Entry 8GVB (X-ray diffraction, 3.20 A resolution); this record covers chains H and L of the 5 polymer chains in the assembly.

== Chain H ==
Molecule: MHC class I antigen
Source organism: Homo sapiens
UniProt: F6IQZ4 (F6IQZ4_HUMAN); residues 1-274 here correspond to UniProt positions 25-298 (UniProt number = residue number + 24)
Chain sequence (275 residues; each row starts with the number of its first residue; numbering starts at 0):
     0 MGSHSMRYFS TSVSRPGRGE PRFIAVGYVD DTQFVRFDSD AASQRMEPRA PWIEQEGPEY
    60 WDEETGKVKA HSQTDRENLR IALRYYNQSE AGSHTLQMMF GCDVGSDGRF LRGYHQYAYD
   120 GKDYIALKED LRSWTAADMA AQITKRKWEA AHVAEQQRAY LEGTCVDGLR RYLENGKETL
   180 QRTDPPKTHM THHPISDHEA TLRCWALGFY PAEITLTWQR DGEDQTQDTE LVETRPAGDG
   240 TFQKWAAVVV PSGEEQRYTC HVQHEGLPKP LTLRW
Not modelled in the structure: 0-1
Cystine bridges: Cys101-Cys164, Cys203-Cys259
Construct notes: initiating methionine (0)

== Chain L ==
Molecule: Beta-2-microglobulin
Source organism: Homo sapiens
UniProt: P61769 (B2MG_HUMAN); residues 1-99 here correspond to UniProt positions 21-119 (UniProt number = residue number + 20)
Chain sequence (100 residues; row label = number of the first residue in the row; numbering starts at 0):
     0 MIQRTPKIQV YSRHPAENGK SNFLNCYVSG FHPSDIEVDL LKNGERIEKV EHSDLSFSKD
    60 WSFYLLYYTE FTPTEKDEYA CRVNHVTLSQ PKIVKWDRDM
Not modelled in the structure: 0
Cystine bridges: Cys25-Cys80
Construct notes: expression tag (0)
Swiss-Prot annotation at these positions:
  - modified residue: Gln2 (Pyrrolidone carboxylic acid)
  - glycosylation: Ile1 (N-linked (Glc) (glycation) isoleucine), Lys19 (N-linked (Glc) (glycation) lysine), Lys41 (N-linked (Glc) (glycation) lysine), Lys48 (N-linked (Glc) (glycation) lysine), Lys58 (N-linked (Glc) (glycation) lysine), Lys91 (N-linked (Glc) (glycation) lysine), Lys94 (N-linked (Glc) (glycation) lysine)

== Chain H / chain L interface ==
Pairs across the interface (45):
  Phe8(H) with Ser55(L); Phe56(L), hydrophobic
  Ser9(H) with Phe56(L)
  Thr10(H) with Phe56(L); Phe62(L)
  Val12(H) with Ser33(L); Asp34(L)
  Ile23(H) with Leu54(L), hydrophobic
  Val25(H) with Asp53(L); Leu54(L)
  Tyr27(H) with Ser55(L); Tyr63(L), hydrogen bond
  Gln32(H) with Asp53(L), hydrogen bond
  Arg35(H) with Asp53(L), salt bridge
  Arg48(H) with Asp53(L), salt bridge
  Thr94(H) with Phe62(L)
  Gln96(H) with Phe56(L); Trp60(L), hydrogen bond (side chain-backbone); Phe62(L)
  Met97(H) with Phe56(L)
  Gln115(H) with Trp60(L)
  Ala117(H) with Trp60(L), hydrophobic
  Asp119(H) with His31(L)
  Gly120(H) with Ile1(L); His31(L)
  Asp122(H) with Trp60(L), hydrogen bond
  His192(H) with Asp98(L), salt bridge
  Arg202(H) with Asp98(L); Met99(L)
  Trp204(H) with Met99(L)
  Val231(H) with Gln8(L)
  Glu232(H) with Gln8(L)
  Arg234(H) with Gln8(L), hydrogen bond; Tyr10(L)
  Pro235(H) with Tyr10(L), hydrogen bond (backbone-side chain); Asn24(L); Tyr26(L); Leu65(L), hydrophobic
  Ala236(H) with Arg12(L), hydrogen bond (backbone-side chain); Asn24(L), hydrogen bond (backbone-side chain)
  Asp238(H) with Arg12(L)
  Gln242(H) with Tyr10(L); Ser11(L), hydrogen bond (side chain-backbone); Arg12(L), hydrogen bond (side chain-backbone)
  Trp244(H) with Met99(L), hydrogen bond (side chain-backbone)
Interface residues without a listed pair, chain H (34 interface residues in all): Met98, Tyr116, Lys121, Thr233, Gly237
Interface residues without a listed pair, chain L (23 interface residues in all): Arg3, Val9, His51

== In short ==
34 residues of chain H and 23 residues of chain L are in contact, with 11 hydrogen bonds and 3 salt bridges.
Among the polar pairs are Arg35(H)-Asp53(L), Arg48(H)-Asp53(L) and His192(H)-Asp98(L).
Here chain H is MHC class I antigen and chain L is Beta-2-microglobulin, both from Homo sapiens. Entry 8GVB
(The complex between public TCR TD08 and HLA-A24 bound to HIV-1 Nef138-8 peptide) was determined by X-ray
diffraction (same publication as 8GVG and 8GVI).
